PDB entry 2D0F | X-ray diffraction, 2.08 A resolution | chain A

Chain A:
Molecule: alpha-amylase I
Organism: Thermoactinomyces vulgaris
Notes: EC 3.2.1.1
UniProt: Q60053 (NEPU1_THEVU); residues 1-637 here correspond to UniProt positions 30-666 (UniProt number = residue number + 29)
Amino-acid sequence (637 residues; numbered 1 to 637; the number before each row is that of its first residue):
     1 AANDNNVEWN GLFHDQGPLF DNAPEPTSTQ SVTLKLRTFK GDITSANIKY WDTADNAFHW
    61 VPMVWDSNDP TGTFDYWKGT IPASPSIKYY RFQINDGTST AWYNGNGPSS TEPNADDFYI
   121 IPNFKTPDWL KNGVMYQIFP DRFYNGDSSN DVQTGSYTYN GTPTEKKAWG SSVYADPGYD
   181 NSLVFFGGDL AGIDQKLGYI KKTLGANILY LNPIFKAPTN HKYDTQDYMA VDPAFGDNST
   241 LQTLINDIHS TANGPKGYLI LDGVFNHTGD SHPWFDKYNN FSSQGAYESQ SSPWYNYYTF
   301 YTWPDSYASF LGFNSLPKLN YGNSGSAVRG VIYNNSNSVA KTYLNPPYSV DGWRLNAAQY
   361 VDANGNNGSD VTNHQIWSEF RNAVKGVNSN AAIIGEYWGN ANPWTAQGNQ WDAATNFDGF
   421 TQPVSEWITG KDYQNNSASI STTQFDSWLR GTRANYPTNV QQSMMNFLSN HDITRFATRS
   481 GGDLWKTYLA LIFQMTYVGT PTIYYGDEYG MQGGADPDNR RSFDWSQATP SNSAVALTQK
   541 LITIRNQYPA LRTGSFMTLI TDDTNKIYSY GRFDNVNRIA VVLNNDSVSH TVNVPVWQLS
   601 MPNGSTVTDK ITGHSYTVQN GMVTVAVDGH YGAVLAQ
Sequence notes: engineered mutation N356 (Asp385 in Q60053)
Metal / ion sites: Ca2+ site 1: A2, D4, N6, D42, D96; Ca2+ site 2: N145, D147, N150, D151, G187, D189; Ca2+ site 3: D276, N279, F281, S283, E288
UniProt features mapped onto this chain:
  - active site: E396 (Proton donor)
  - binding site (Ca(2+)): A2, D4, N6, D42, D96, N145, D147, N150, D151, G187, D189, D276, N280, F281, S283, E288
  - binding site (substrate): H267, R354, H471, D472, D516, R520
  - site: D472 (Transition state stabilizer)

In short:
The Ca2+ site 1 is built by A2, D4, N6, D42 and D96. The Ca2+ site 2 is built by N145, D147, N150, D151, G187
and D189. UniProt lists active-site residue E396, 16 Ca2+-binding residues and 6 substrate-binding residues.
Chain A is alpha-amylase I (Thermoactinomyces vulgaris); the structure, Crystal Structure of Thermoactinomyces
vulgaris R-47 Alpha-Amylase 1 (TVAI) Mutant D356N complexed with P2, a pullulan ..., was determined by X-ray
diffraction, deposited together with 2D0G and 2D0H.
